Entry 3I9G (X-ray diffraction, 1.90 A resolution); this record covers chains H and L.

[Chain H]
Molecule: Sonepcizumab antibody Fab fragment, heavy chain
Organism: Mus musculus
Notes: fragment: Fab Fragment; antibody fragment or engineered binder
Sequence (222 residues; row label = number of the first residue in the row; a row labelled like 82A-82C holds insertion residues (82A, then the next letters in order)):
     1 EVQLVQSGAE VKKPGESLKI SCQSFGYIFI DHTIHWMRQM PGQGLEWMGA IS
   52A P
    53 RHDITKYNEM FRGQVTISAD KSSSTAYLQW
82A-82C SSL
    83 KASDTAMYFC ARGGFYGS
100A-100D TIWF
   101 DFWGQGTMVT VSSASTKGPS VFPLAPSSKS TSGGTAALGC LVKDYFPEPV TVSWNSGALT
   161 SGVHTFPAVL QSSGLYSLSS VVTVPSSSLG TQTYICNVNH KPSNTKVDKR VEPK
Cystine bridges: Cys-22/Cys-92, Cys-140/Cys-196
Residues lining bound ligands: sphingosine 1-phosphate (S1P; (2S,3R,4E)-2-amino-3-hydroxyoctadec-4-en-1-yl dihydrogen phosphate): Thr-33, His-35, Ala-50, Ser-52, His-54, Ile-56, Lys-58, Gly-96, Phe-97, Tyr-98, Gly-99, Ser-100, Thr-100A, Trp-100C

[Chain L]
Molecule: Sonepcizumab antibody Fab fragment, light chain
Organism: Mus musculus
Notes: fragment: Fab Fragment; antibody fragment or engineered binder
Sequence (213 residues; numbered 1 to 213; the number before each row is that of its first residue):
     1 ETTVTQSPSF LSASVGDRVT ITCITTTDID DDMNWFQQEP GKAPKLLISE GNILRPGVPS
    61 RFSSSGYGTD FTLTISKLQP EDFATYYCLQ SDNLPFTFGQ GTKLEIKRTV AAPSVFIFPP
   121 SDEQLKSGTA SVVCLLNNFY PREAKVQWKV DNALQSGNSQ ESVTEQDSKD STYSLSSTLT
   181 LSKADYEKHK VYACEVTHQG LSSPVTKSFN RGE
Cystine bridges: Cys-23/Cys-88, Cys-134/Cys-194
Bound ions: Ca2+ site 1: Asp-30, Asp-31, Asp-32 (together with sphingosine 1-phosphate); Ca2+ site 2: Asp-30, Asp-32, Asp-92 (together with sphingosine 1-phosphate)
Residues lining bound ligands: sphingosine 1-phosphate (S1P; (2S,3R,4E)-2-amino-3-hydroxyoctadec-4-en-1-yl dihydrogen phosphate): Asp-30, Asp-31, Asp-32, Glu-50, Ser-91, Asp-92, Asn-93, Leu-94, Phe-96

[How chain H and chain L interact]
Contacting residue pairs (75; chain H residue first):
  His-35(H) with Phe-96(L)
  Met-37(H) with Phe-98(L), hydrophobic
  Gln-39(H) with Gln-38(L), hydrogen bond; Tyr-87(L), hydrogen bond
  Gln-43(H) with Tyr-87(L)
  Gly-44(H) with Tyr-87(L)
  Leu-45(H) with Pro-44(L), hydrophobic; Tyr-87(L), hydrophobic; Phe-98(L)
  Trp-47(H) with Leu-94(L), hydrophobic; Pro-95(L), hydrophobic; Phe-96(L)
  Lys-58(H) with Leu-94(L)
  Asn-60(H) with Pro-95(L)
  Phe-91(H) with Gln-38(L); Lys-42(L); Ala-43(L), hydrophobic
  Tyr-98(H) with Leu-94(L)
  Thr-100A(H) with Ser-49(L); Glu-50(L)
  Ile-100B(H) with Arg-55(L)
  Trp-100C(H) with Phe-36(L); Leu-46(L); Glu-50(L), hydrogen bond; Ser-91(L); Phe-96(L), hydrophobic
  Phe-100D(H) with Phe-36(L); Leu-46(L); Leu-89(L), hydrophobic; Phe-98(L), hydrophobic
  Asp-101(H) with Leu-46(L)
  Trp-103(H) with Phe-36(L); Ala-43(L), hydrophobic; Pro-44(L)
  Gly-104(H) with Ala-43(L)
  Val-121(H) with Glu-123(L)
  Phe-122(H) with Ser-121(L); Glu-123(L); Gln-124(L)
  Pro-123(H) with Ser-121(L); Glu-123(L)
  Leu-124(H) with Phe-118(L), hydrophobic; Val-133(L), hydrophobic
  Ala-125(H) with Phe-118(L)
  Lys-129(H) with Phe-116(L); Ile-117(L), hydrogen bond (backbone-backbone); Ser-208(L), hydrogen bond (side chain-backbone)
  Ser-130(H) with Phe-116(L); Phe-118(L)
  Thr-131(H) with Phe-116(L)
  Ser-132(H) with Phe-116(L)
  Ala-137(H) with Phe-116(L), hydrophobic; Phe-118(L); Leu-135(L), hydrophobic
  Leu-141(H) with Ser-131(L)
  Lys-143(H) with Gln-124(L); Ser-131(L)
  His-164(H) with Asn-137(L), hydrogen bond; Asn-138(L), hydrogen bond; Ser-174(L), hydrogen bond
  Phe-166(H) with Leu-135(L), hydrophobic; Ser-162(L); Thr-164(L); Ser-174(L); Leu-175(L); Ser-176(L)
  Pro-167(H) with Ser-162(L), hydrogen bond (backbone-side chain); Val-163(L)
  Val-169(H) with Gln-160(L); Glu-161(L)
  Leu-170(H) with Gln-160(L), hydrogen bond (backbone-side chain)
  Gln-171(H) with Gln-160(L)
  Val-181(H) with Leu-135(L), hydrophobic
  Thr-183(H) with Asn-137(L)
  Lys-209(H) with Glu-123(L), salt bridge
Interface residues without a listed pair, chain H (46 interface residues in all): Glu-46, Ser-100, Gln-105, Thr-135, Ala-136, Leu-138, Thr-165
Interface residues without a listed pair, chain L (41 interface residues in all): Ser-114, Ser-127, Thr-129, Lys-207, Phe-209

[In short]
46 residues of chain H and 41 residues of chain L are in contact, with 10 hydrogen bonds and 1 salt bridge.
Among the polar pairs are Lys-209(H)/Glu-123(L), Gln-39(H)/Gln-38(L) and Gln-39(H)/Tyr-87(L). Sphingosine
1-phosphate is bound between chain H and chain L.
Here chain H is Sonepcizumab antibody Fab fragment, heavy chain and chain L is Sonepcizumab antibody Fab
fragment, light chain, both from Mus musculus. Entry 3I9G (Crystal structure of the LT1009 (SONEPCIZUMAB)
antibody Fab fragment in complex with sphingosine-1-phosphate) was determined by X-ray diffraction.
